PDB entry 9FA4 | electron microscopy, 4.00 A resolution | chains A and B of the 4 polymer chains in the assembly

[Chain A]
Molecule: Integrator complex subunit 13
From: Homo sapiens
UniProtKB: Q9NVM9 (INT13_HUMAN); residue numbers follow UniProt; this construct covers 1-706
Amino-acid sequence (706 residues; row label = number of the first residue in the row):
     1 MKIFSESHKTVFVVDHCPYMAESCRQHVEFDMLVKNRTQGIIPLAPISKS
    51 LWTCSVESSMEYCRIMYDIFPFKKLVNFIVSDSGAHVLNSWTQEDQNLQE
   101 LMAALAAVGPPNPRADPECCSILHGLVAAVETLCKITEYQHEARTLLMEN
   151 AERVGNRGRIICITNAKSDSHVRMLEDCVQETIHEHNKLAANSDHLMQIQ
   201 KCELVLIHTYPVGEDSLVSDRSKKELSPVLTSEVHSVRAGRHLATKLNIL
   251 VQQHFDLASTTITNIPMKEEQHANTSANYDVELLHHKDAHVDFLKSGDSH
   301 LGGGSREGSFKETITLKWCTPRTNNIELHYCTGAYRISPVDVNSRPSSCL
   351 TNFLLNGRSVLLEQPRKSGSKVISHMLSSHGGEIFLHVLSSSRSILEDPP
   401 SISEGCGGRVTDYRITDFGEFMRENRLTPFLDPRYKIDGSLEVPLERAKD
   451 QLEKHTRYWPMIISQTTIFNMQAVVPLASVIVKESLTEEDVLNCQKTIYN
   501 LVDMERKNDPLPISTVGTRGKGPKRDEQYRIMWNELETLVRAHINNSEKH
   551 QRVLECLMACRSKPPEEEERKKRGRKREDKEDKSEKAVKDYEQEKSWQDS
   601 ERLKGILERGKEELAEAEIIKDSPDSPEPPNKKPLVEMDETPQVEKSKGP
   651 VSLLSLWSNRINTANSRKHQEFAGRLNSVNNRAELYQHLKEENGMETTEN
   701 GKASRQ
Unresolved in the structure: 34-40, 268-278, 295-311, 366-369, 515-522, 565-706
UniProt features mapped onto this chain:
  - motif: Lys572 to Asp582 (Nuclear localization signal (NLS))
  - modified residue (Phosphoserine): Ser623, Ser626, Ser678
  - cross-link: Lys611 (Glycyl lysine isopeptide (Lys-Gly) (interchain with G-Cter in SUMO2))
  - natural variant: Ser227 (S227P: In a colorectal cancer sample)
  - mutagenesis: Leu123 to Val127 (Abolished interaction with transcription factor ZNF655), Met174 to Cys178 (Abolished interaction with transcription factor ZNF655), Arg345 to Phe353 (Abolished interaction with transcription factors), Arg577 to Asp582 (Loss of nuclear location. Location is mainly cytoplasmic or diffuse. Loss of Dynein recruitment to nuclear envelope)

[Chain B]
Molecule: Integrator complex subunit 14
From: Homo sapiens
UniProtKB: Q96SY0 (INT14_HUMAN); residues 1-518 here = UniProt positions 1-518
Amino-acid sequence (518 residues; each row starts with the number of its first residue):
     1 MPTVVVMDVSLSMTRPVSIEGSEEYQRKHLAAHGLTMLFEHMATNYKLEF
    51 TALVVFSSLWELMVPFTRDYNTLQEALSNMDDYDKTCLESALVGVCNIVQ
   101 QEWGGAIPCQVVLVTDGCLGIGRGSLRHSLATQNQRSESNRFPLPFPFPS
   151 KLYIMCMANLEELQSTDSLECLERLIDLNNGEGQIFTIDGPLCLKNVQSM
   201 FGKLIDLAYTPFHAVLKCGHLTADVQVFPRPEPFVVDEEIDPIPKVINTD
   251 LEIVGFIDIADISSPPVLSRHLVLPIALNKEGDEVGTGITDDNEDENSAN
   301 QIAGKIPNFCVLLHGSLKVEGMVAIVQLGPEWHGMLYSQADSKKKSNLMM
   351 SLFEPGPEPLPWLGKMAQLGPISDAKENPYGEDDNKSPFPLQPKNKRSYA
   401 QNVTVWIKPSGLQTDVQKILRNARKLPEKTQTFYKELNRLRKAALAFGFL
   451 DLLKGVADMLERECTLLPETAHPDAAFQLTHAAQQLKLASTGTSEYAAYD
   501 QNITPLHTDFSGSSTERI
Unresolved in the structure: 1, 279-296, 340-342, 508-518
UniProt features mapped onto this chain:
  - binding site (Mg(2+)): Ser10, Ser12, Thr86
  - modified residue: Lys418 (N6-acetyllysine)
  - mutagenesis: Asp8 to Ser12 (Abolished interaction with INTS10), Leu11 to Arg15 (Abolished interaction with INTS10)

[Interface between chain A and chain B]
Residue-residue contacts (174):
  Lys2(A) - Asp237(B)
  Lys2(A) - Glu239(B)
  Phe30(A) - Leu412(B)  hydrophobic
  Phe30(A) - Val416(B)
  Asp31(A) - Met459(B)
  Leu44(A) - Gly455(B)
  Leu44(A) - Asp458(B)
  Leu44(A) - Met459(B)  hydrophobic
  Ile47(A) - Asp451(B)
  Ser48(A) - Asp451(B)
  Lys49(A) - Phe449(B)
  Trp52(A) - Phe447(B)
  Trp52(A) - Gly448(B)
  Thr53(A) - Phe447(B)  hydrogen bond (side chain-backbone)
  Glu57(A) - Trp406(B)
  Glu57(A) - Ile407(B)  hydrogen bond (side chain-backbone)
  Glu57(A) - Phe447(B)
  Met60(A) - Phe447(B)  hydrophobic
  Glu61(A) - Val405(B)
  Glu61(A) - Ile407(B)
  Arg64(A) - Ser398(B)  hydrogen bond
  Asp68(A) - Ser398(B)  hydrogen bond
  Pro71(A) - Arg397(B)
  Asn97(A) - Asn395(B)
  Gln99(A) - Gln401(B)  hydrogen bond
  Met102(A) - Ala446(B)
  Met102(A) - Phe447(B)  hydrophobic
  Leu105(A) - Ala446(B)
  Ala106(A) - Leu445(B)
  Ala106(A) - Ala446(B)  hydrophobic
  Ala106(A) - Tyr499(B)  hydrophobic
  Pro110(A) - Gly448(B)
  Leu146(A) - Ile240(B)  hydrophobic
  Arg153(A) - Glu239(B)
  Arg241(A) - Pro409(B)
  Ala244(A) - Ile407(B)  hydrophobic
  Glu327(A) - Ser263(B)
  Leu328(A) - Ile259(B)  hydrophobic
  Leu328(A) - Ser263(B)
  Leu328(A) - Pro265(B)
  Leu328(A) - Tyr337(B)  hydrophobic
  His329(A) - Ser264(B)  hydrogen bond (backbone-side chain)
  Tyr330(A) - Val267(B)  hydrophobic
  Tyr330(A) - Arg270(B)
  Cys331(A) - Ser264(B)
  Cys331(A) - Pro265(B)
  Cys331(A) - Pro266(B)
  Cys331(A) - Val267(B)  hydrogen bond (backbone-backbone)
  Thr332(A) - Val267(B)
  Gly333(A) - Pro266(B)
  Ala334(A) - Pro266(B)  hydrophobic
  Arg336(A) - Pro361(B)
  Ile337(A) - Tyr399(B)
  Pro339(A) - Tyr399(B)
  Asn343(A) - Val405(B)  hydrogen bond (side chain-backbone)
  Thr351(A) - Tyr399(B)
  Met376(A) - Ser264(B)
  His380(A) - Ser263(B)  hydrogen bond
  His380(A) - Trp362(B)
  Gly381(A) - Pro390(B)
  Gly381(A) - Gln392(B)
  Gly382(A) - Lys396(B)
  Gly382(A) - Arg397(B)
  Gly382(A) - Tyr399(B)
  Glu383(A) - Arg397(B)  salt bridge
  Glu383(A) - Tyr399(B)
  Ile384(A) - Tyr399(B)  hydrogen bond (backbone-side chain)
  His387(A) - Ser264(B)  hydrogen bond (side chain-backbone)
  Ser392(A) - Trp103(B)  hydrogen bond (side chain-backbone)
  Arg393(A) - Phe50(B)
  Arg393(A) - Trp103(B)
  Ser394(A) - Arg270(B)  hydrogen bond
  Ile395(A) - Pro2(B)
  Ile395(A) - Phe50(B)
  Ile395(A) - Arg68(B)  hydrogen bond (backbone-side chain)
  Ile395(A) - Trp103(B)  hydrophobic
  Leu396(A) - Phe228(B)  hydrophobic
  Leu396(A) - Leu272(B)  hydrophobic
  Glu397(A) - Arg68(B)  hydrogen bond (backbone-side chain)
  Asp398(A) - Arg68(B)  hydrogen bond (backbone-side chain)
  Pro399(A) - Leu272(B)  hydrophobic
  Pro399(A) - Lys345(B)
  Pro400(A) - Leu48(B)
  Pro400(A) - Asn347(B)
  Ser401(A) - Lys345(B)
  Ile402(A) - Val311(B)  hydrophobic
  Ile402(A) - Asn347(B)
  Cys406(A) - Pro275(B)  hydrogen bond (side chain-backbone)
  Cys406(A) - Ile276(B)
  Cys406(A) - Ala277(B)  hydrogen bond (side chain-backbone)
  Cys406(A) - Ala303(B)
  Cys406(A) - Asn308(B)
  Cys406(A) - Val311(B)
  Gly407(A) - Ala303(B)  hydrogen bond (backbone-backbone)
  Gly407(A) - Gly304(B)
  Gly407(A) - Ile306(B)
  Gly407(A) - Asn308(B)
  Gly407(A) - Val311(B)
  Gly408(A) - Gly304(B)
  Arg409(A) - Gly304(B)  hydrogen bond (backbone-backbone)
  Val410(A) - Gly304(B)
  Val410(A) - Lys305(B)
  Tyr413(A) - Pro307(B)
  Tyr413(A) - Asn308(B)  hydrogen bond (side chain-backbone)
  Tyr413(A) - Val311(B)  hydrophobic
  Tyr413(A) - Leu312(B)  hydrophobic
  Arg414(A) - Leu312(B)
  Ile415(A) - Gly315(B)
  Ile415(A) - Ser316(B)
  Ile415(A) - Val319(B)  hydrophobic
  Phe418(A) - Phe309(B)  hydrophobic
  Phe418(A) - Leu312(B)  hydrophobic
  Phe418(A) - Leu313(B)  hydrophobic
  Phe418(A) - Ser316(B)
  Gly419(A) - Ser316(B)  hydrogen bond (backbone-side chain)
  Gly419(A) - Glu320(B)
  Phe421(A) - Phe256(B)  hydrophobic
  Met422(A) - Phe256(B)  hydrophobic
  Met422(A) - Met322(B)  hydrophobic
  Arg423(A) - Glu320(B)  salt bridge
  Asn425(A) - Phe256(B)
  Arg426(A) - Phe256(B)
  Arg426(A) - Pro371(B)
  Arg426(A) - Ile372(B)
  Arg426(A) - Tyr380(B)
  Leu427(A) - Phe256(B)  hydrogen bond (backbone-backbone)
  Leu427(A) - Leu369(B)
  Leu427(A) - Gly370(B)
  Leu427(A) - Tyr380(B)
  Leu427(A) - Phe389(B)
  Thr428(A) - Leu369(B)
  Thr428(A) - Gly370(B)  hydrogen bond (backbone-backbone)
  Thr428(A) - Pro371(B)
  Thr428(A) - Pro379(B)
  Thr428(A) - Pro388(B)
  Thr428(A) - Phe389(B)
  Pro429(A) - Gln368(B)
  Pro429(A) - Leu369(B)  hydrophobic
  Pro429(A) - Pro388(B)
  Pro429(A) - Phe389(B)
  Pro429(A) - Leu391(B)  hydrophobic
  Phe430(A) - Gln368(B)  hydrogen bond (backbone-backbone)
  Phe430(A) - Gly370(B)
  Phe430(A) - Pro371(B)
  Phe430(A) - Asp374(B)
  Phe430(A) - Ala375(B)
  Pro444(A) - Ala367(B)
  Pro444(A) - Leu369(B)
  Pro444(A) - Gly370(B)
  Leu445(A) - Val254(B)  hydrophobic
  Leu445(A) - Met366(B)
  Leu445(A) - Ala367(B)
  Leu445(A) - Gln368(B)
  Leu445(A) - Leu369(B)  hydrogen bond (backbone-backbone)
  Arg447(A) - Asp374(B)  salt bridge
  Ala448(A) - Val254(B)
  Ala448(A) - Pro371(B)  hydrophobic
  Lys449(A) - Glu252(B)  salt bridge
  Lys449(A) - Val254(B)
  Lys449(A) - Gln327(B)
  Gln451(A) - Pro371(B)
  Gln451(A) - Ser373(B)  hydrogen bond
  Leu452(A) - Gly219(B)
  Leu452(A) - Ile253(B)
  Leu452(A) - Gly255(B)
  Glu453(A) - His220(B)  salt bridge
  Thr456(A) - Cys218(B)
  Thr456(A) - Gly219(B)
  Thr456(A) - His220(B)  hydrogen bond (side chain-backbone)
  Trp459(A) - Leu221(B)
  Met461(A) - Asn308(B)
  Met461(A) - Phe309(B)  hydrophobic
  Met461(A) - Leu312(B)  hydrophobic
  Ile462(A) - Pro307(B)  hydrophobic
Interface residues without a listed pair, chain A (100 interface residues in all): Ser58, Tyr67, Phe72, Leu98, Ala103, Leu294, Leu355, Phe385, Gly405, Glu424, Leu431, Val443, Arg457
Interface residues without a listed pair, chain B (109 interface residues in all): Phe66, Gln100, Glu102, Ile107, Pro229, Ile262, Ser269, Leu274, Asn300, His314, Val323, Ile325, His333, Glu358, Pro393, Lys394, Ala400, Val403, Thr404, Lys408

[In short]
100 residues of chain A and 109 residues of chain B are in contact, with 28 hydrogen bonds and 5 salt bridges.
Among the polar pairs are Glu383(A)-Arg397(B), Arg423(A)-Glu320(B) and Arg447(A)-Asp374(B).
Here chain A is Integrator complex subunit 13 and chain B is Integrator complex subunit 14, both from Homo
sapiens. Entry 9FA4 (Structure of the Integrator arm module containing subunits INTS10/13/14/15 (state 1)) was
determined by electron microscopy together with 9EOC, 9EOF, 9EP1, 9EP4 and 9FA7 from the same study.
